Entry 5ZEB (electron microscopy, 3.40 A resolution); this record covers chains a and l of the 56 polymer chains in the assembly.

== Chain a ==
Molecule: 16S rRNA
From: Mycobacterium smegmatis str. MC2 155
Sequence (1528 nucleotides; row label = number of the first residue in the row):
     1 UUUUUGUUUGGAGAGUUUGAUCCUGGCUCAGGACGAACGCUGGCGGCGUG
    51 CUUAACACAUGCAAGUCGAACGGAAAGGCCCUUUCGGGGGUACUCGAGUG
   101 GCGAACGGGUGAGUAACACGUGGGUGAUCUGCCCUGCACUUUGGGAUAAG
   151 CCUGGGAAACUGGGUCUAAUACCGAAUACACCCUGCUGGUCGCAUGGCCU
   201 GGUAGGGGAAAGCUUUUGCGGUGUGGGAUGGGCCCGCGGCCUAUCAGCUU
   251 GUUGGUGGGGUGAUGGCCUACCAAGGCGACGACGGGUAGCCGGCCUGAGA
   301 GGGUGACCGGCCACACUGGGACUGAGAUACGGCCCAGACUCCUACGGGAG
   351 GCAGCAGUGGGGAAUAUUGCACAAUGGGCGCAAGCCUGAUGCAGCGACGC
   401 CGCGUGAGGGAUGACGGCCUUCGGGUUGUAAACCUCUUUCAGCACAGACG
   451 AAGCGCAAGUGACGGUAUGUGCAGAAGAAGGACCGGCCAACUACGUGCCA
   501 GCAGCCGCGGUAAUACGUAGGGUCCGAGCGUUGUCCGGAAUUACUGGGCG
   551 UAAAGAGCUCGUAGGUGGUUUGUCGCGUUGUUCGUGAAAACUCACAGCUU
   601 AACUGUGGGCGUGCGGGCGAUACGGGCAGACUAGAGUACUGCAGGGGAGA
   651 CUGGAAUUCCUGGUGUAGCGGUGGAAUGCGCAGAUAUCAGGAGGAACACC
   701 GGUGGCGAAGGCGGGUCUCUGGGCAGUAACUGACGCUGAGGAGCGAAAGC
   751 GUGGGGAGCGAACAGGAUUAGAUACCCUGGUAGUCCACGCCGUAAACGGU
   801 GGGUACUAGGUGUGGGUUUCCUUCCUUGGGAUCCGUGCCGUAGCUAACGC
   851 AUUAAGUACCCCGCCUGGGGAGUACGGCCGCAAGGCUAAAACUCAAAGGA
   901 AUUGACGGGGGCCCGCACAAGCGGCGGAGCAUGUGGAUUAAUUCGAUGCA
   951 ACGCGAAGAACCUUACCUGGGUUUGACAUGCACAGGACGCCGGCAGAGAU
  1001 GUCGGUUCCCUUGUGGCCUGUGUGCAGGUGGUGCAUGGCUGUCGUCAGCU
  1051 CGUGUCGUGAGAUGUUGGGUUAAGUCCCGCAACGAGCGCAACCCUUGUCU
  1101 CAUGUUGCCAGCACGUUAUGGUGGGGACUCGUGAGAGACUGCCGGGGUCA
  1151 ACUCGGAGGAAGGUGGGGAUGACGUCAAGUCAUCAUGCCCCUUAUGUCCA
  1201 GGGCUUCACACAUGCUACAAUGGCCGGUACAAAGGGCUGCGAUGCCGUGA
  1251 GGUGGAGCGAAUCCUUUCAAAGCCGGUCUCAGUUCGGAUCGGGGUCUGCA
  1301 ACUCGACCCCGUGAAGUCGGAGUCGCUAGUAAUCGCAGAUCAGCAACGCU
  1351 GCGGUGAAUACGUUCCCGGGCCUUGUACACACCGCCCGUCACGUCAUGAA
  1401 AGUCGGUAACACCCGAAGCCGGUGGCCUAACCCUUGUGGAGGGAGCCGUC
  1451 GAAGGUGGGAUCGGCGAUUGGGACGAAGUCGUAACAAGGUAGCCGUACCG
  1501 GAAGGUGCGGCUGGAUCACCUCCUUUCU
Not modelled in the structure: 1-8, 823-826, 1519-1528

== Chain l ==
Protein: 30S ribosomal protein S12
From: Mycobacterium smegmatis str. MC2 155
UniProtKB: A0QS96 (RS12_MYCS2); residues 1-124 here = UniProt positions 1-124
Amino-acid sequence (124 residues; each row starts with the number of its first residue):
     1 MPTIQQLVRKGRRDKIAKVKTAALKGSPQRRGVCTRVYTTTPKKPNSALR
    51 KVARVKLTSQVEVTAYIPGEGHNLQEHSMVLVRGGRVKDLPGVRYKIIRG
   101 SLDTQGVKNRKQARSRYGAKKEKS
Not modelled in the structure: 1, 124
Swiss-Prot annotation at these positions:
  - modified residue: Asp89 (3-methylthioaspartic acid)

== Interface between chain a and chain l ==
Residue-residue contacts (99):
  U28(a) - Lys20(l)  salt bridge to the phosphate
  A37(a) - Gln29(l)  hydrogen bond to the sugar
  C38(a) - Gln29(l)  hydrogen bond to the sugar
  G39(a) - Gly100(l)  sugar contact
  G39(a) - Ser115(l)  hydrogen bond to the sugar
  G39(a) - Gly118(l)  sugar contact
  C40(a) - Arg114(l)  hydrogen bond to the sugar
  C40(a) - Lys120(l)  salt bridge to the phosphate
  C40(a) - Lys121(l)  phosphate contact
  U41(a) - Lys120(l)  salt bridge to the phosphate
  U41(a) - Lys121(l)  hydrogen bond to the phosphate
  G362(a) - Arg30(l)  phosphate contact
  G362(a) - Arg31(l)  salt bridge to the phosphate
  G362(a) - Thr58(l)  phosphate contact
  A363(a) - Ser27(l)  hydrogen bond to the base
  A363(a) - Gln29(l)  sugar contact
  A363(a) - Arg30(l)  salt bridge to the phosphate
  A363(a) - Arg31(l)  salt bridge to the phosphate
  G481(a) - Arg114(l)  salt bridge to the phosphate
  G481(a) - Ser115(l)  hydrogen bond to the phosphate
  A482(a) - Ala113(l)  phosphate contact
  A482(a) - Arg114(l)  phosphate contact
  A482(a) - Ser115(l)  hydrogen bond to the phosphate
  C483(a) - Ala113(l)  phosphate contact
  C483(a) - Arg116(l)  salt bridge to the phosphate
  C499(a) - Ser47(l)  phosphate contact
  A500(a) - Leu49(l)  phosphate contact
  A500(a) - Lys51(l)  salt bridge to the phosphate
  A500(a) - Glu70(l)  phosphate contact
  G501(a) - Asn46(l)  base contact
  G501(a) - Arg50(l)  hydrogen bond to the base
  G501(a) - Lys51(l)  salt bridge to the phosphate
  G501(a) - Gly69(l)  phosphate contact
  G501(a) - Glu70(l)  phosphate contact
  C502(a) - Asn46(l)  base contact
  C502(a) - Arg50(l)  base contact
  C502(a) - Tyr66(l)  hydrogen bond to the phosphate
  C502(a) - Pro68(l)  phosphate contact
  C502(a) - Gly69(l)  hydrogen bond to the phosphate
  C502(a) - Tyr117(l)  hydrogen bond to the phosphate
  A503(a) - Val87(l)  base contact
  A503(a) - Asp89(l)  base contact
  A503(a) - Tyr117(l)  phosphate contact
  G504(a) - Lys96(l)  salt bridge to the phosphate
  C505(a) - Arg86(l)  salt bridge to the phosphate
  C505(a) - Lys88(l)  phosphate contact
  C506(a) - Lys88(l)  salt bridge to the phosphate
  G507(a) - Asn46(l)  base contact
  G507(a) - Asp89(l)  base contact
  C508(a) - Asn46(l)  base contact
  G509(a) - Asn46(l)  hydrogen bond to the base
  G509(a) - Ser47(l)  base contact
  G517(a) - Glu70(l)  sugar contact
  G517(a) - Arg110(l)  salt bridge to the phosphate
  U518(a) - Asn109(l)  phosphate contact
  U518(a) - Arg110(l)  salt bridge to the phosphate
  U518(a) - Lys111(l)  hydrogen bond to the phosphate
  U518(a) - Gln112(l)  hydrogen bond to the phosphate
  G530(a) - Arg116(l)  hydrogen bond to the sugar
  U531(a) - Arg83(l)  hydrogen bond to the sugar
  U531(a) - Arg116(l)  sugar contact
  U532(a) - Pro28(l)  hydrogen bond to the sugar
  U532(a) - Arg83(l)  sugar contact
  U532(a) - Gly84(l)  phosphate contact
  G533(a) - Gly26(l)  hydrogen bond to the sugar
  G533(a) - Ser27(l)  sugar contact
  G533(a) - Pro28(l)  sugar contact
  G533(a) - Gly84(l)  phosphate contact
  U534(a) - Thr21(l)  phosphate contact
  U541(a) - Lys15(l)  hydrogen bond to the base
  U542(a) - Arg12(l)  base contact
  U542(a) - Arg13(l)  hydrogen bond to the sugar
  U542(a) - Asp14(l)  hydrogen bond to the sugar
  A543(a) - Arg12(l)  base contact
  C544(a) - Leu7(l)  phosphate contact
  C544(a) - Arg12(l)  salt bridge to the phosphate
  G547(a) - Pro2(l)  base contact
  G547(a) - Arg12(l)  hydrogen bond to the base
  G548(a) - Pro2(l)  base contact
  G565(a) - Gln5(l)  sugar contact
  A739(a) - Arg9(l)  hydrogen bond to the sugar
  C862(a) - Thr3(l)  hydrogen bond to the phosphate
  C862(a) - Gln5(l)  phosphate contact
  C862(a) - Arg9(l)  phosphate contact
  G863(a) - Gln6(l)  hydrogen bond to the base
  G863(a) - Arg9(l)  salt bridge to the phosphate
  C864(a) - Gln6(l)  base contact
  C865(a) - Arg12(l)  base contact
  U866(a) - Arg12(l)  hydrogen bond to the base
  G867(a) - Lys15(l)  salt bridge to the phosphate
  A890(a) - Ile16(l)  phosphate contact
  C892(a) - Arg94(l)  salt bridge to the phosphate
  U893(a) - Gly92(l)  phosphate contact
  U893(a) - Arg94(l)  salt bridge to the phosphate
  C894(a) - Lys43(l)  salt bridge to the phosphate
  C894(a) - Pro91(l)  phosphate contact
  C1395(a) - Arg54(l)  salt bridge to the phosphate
  A1476(a) - Lys43(l)  phosphate contact
  A1476(a) - Lys44(l)  phosphate contact
Other interface residues (no listed pair), chain a (58 interface residues in all): U242, C484, C498, A519, G564, C861, A895, A1396, C1474
Other interface residues (no listed pair), chain l (61 interface residues in all): Pro42, Pro45, Ala48, Gly71, Ile98, Ala119

== In short ==
58 residues of chain a face 61 of chain l across their interface, with 27 hydrogen bonds and 22 salt bridges.
Polar contacts include A363(a)-Ser27(l), G501(a)-Arg50(l) and G509(a)-Asn46(l).
Here chain a is 16S rRNA and chain l is 30S ribosomal protein S12, both from Mycobacterium smegmatis str. MC2
155. Entry 5ZEB (M. Smegmatis P/P state 70S ribosome structure) was determined by electron microscopy (same
publication as 5ZEP, 5ZET, 5ZEU and 5ZEY).
